2Y1I - chains A and B of the 3 polymer chains in the assembly; structure by X-ray diffraction, 2.78 A resolution.

Chain A:
Name: DNA polymerase I
Source organism: Geobacillus stearothermophilus
Notes: EC 2.7.7.7
UniProt: D7D223 (D7D223_GEOSC); numbering as in UniProt (aligned over 297-876)
Amino-acid sequence (580 residues; row label = number of the first residue in the row):
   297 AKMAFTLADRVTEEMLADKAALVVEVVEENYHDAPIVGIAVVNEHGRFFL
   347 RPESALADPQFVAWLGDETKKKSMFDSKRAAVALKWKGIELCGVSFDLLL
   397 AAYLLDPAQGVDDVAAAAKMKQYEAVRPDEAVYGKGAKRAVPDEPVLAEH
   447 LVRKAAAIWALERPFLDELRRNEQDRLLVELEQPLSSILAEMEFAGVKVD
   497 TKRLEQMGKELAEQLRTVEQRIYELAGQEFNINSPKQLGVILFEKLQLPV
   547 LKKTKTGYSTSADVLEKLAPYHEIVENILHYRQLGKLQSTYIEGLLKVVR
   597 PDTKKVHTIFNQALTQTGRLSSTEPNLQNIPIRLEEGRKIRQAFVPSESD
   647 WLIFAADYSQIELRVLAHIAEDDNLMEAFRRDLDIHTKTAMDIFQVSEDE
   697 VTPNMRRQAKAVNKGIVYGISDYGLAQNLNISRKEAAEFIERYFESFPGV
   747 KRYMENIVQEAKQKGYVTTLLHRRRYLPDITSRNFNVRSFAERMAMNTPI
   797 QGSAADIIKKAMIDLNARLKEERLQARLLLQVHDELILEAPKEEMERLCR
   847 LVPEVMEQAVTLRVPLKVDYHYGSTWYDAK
Differences from the reference sequence: conflict Ser-350 (Thr in D7D223), Lys-505 (Glu in D7D223), Lys-710 (Phe in D7D223)

Chain B:
Molecule: 10-nt DNA strand
Sequence (10 nucleotides; each row starts with the number of its first residue):
    20 GACCAACCCT

Interface between chain A and chain B:
Contacting residue pairs (29; chain A residue first):
  Lys-431(A) with DA21(B), salt bridge to the phosphate
  Thr-550(A) with DA24(B), phosphate contact
  Lys-551(A) with DC23(B), salt bridge to the phosphate; DA24(B), hydrogen bond to the phosphate
  Thr-552(A) with DC23(B), phosphate contact; DA24(B), hydrogen bond to the phosphate
  Tyr-554(A) with DA25(B), phosphate contact
  Ser-555(A) with DA25(B), phosphate contact
  Thr-556(A) with DA25(B), hydrogen bond to the phosphate
  Ser-557(A) with DA25(B), phosphate contact; DC26(B), phosphate contact
  Ala-558(A) with DC26(B), hydrogen bond to the phosphate
  Arg-578(A) with DA25(B), hydrogen bond to the phosphate; DC26(B), salt bridge to the phosphate
  Lys-582(A) with DC27(B), sugar contact
  Tyr-587(A) with DC27(B), sugar contact
  Arg-615(A) with DT29(B), hydrogen bond to the base
  Gln-624(A) with DC28(B), sugar contact
  Asn-625(A) with DC27(B), hydrogen bond to the base; DC28(B), sugar contact
  Ile-626(A) with DC28(B), sugar contact
  Pro-627(A) with DC27(B), phosphate contact; DC28(B), phosphate contact
  Ile-628(A) with DC28(B), hydrogen bond to the phosphate; DT29(B), phosphate contact
  Arg-629(A) with DC28(B), hydrogen bond to the phosphate
  Val-828(A) with DT29(B), phosphate contact
  His-829(A) with DT29(B), sugar contact
  Asp-830(A) with DT29(B), phosphate contact

In short:
Chain A and chain B form an interface of 22 and 8 residues respectively, with 9 hydrogen bonds and 3 salt
bridges. Polar pairs include Arg-615(A)/DT29(B), Asn-625(A)/DC27(B) and Lys-551(A)/DA24(B).
Here chain A is DNA polymerase I (Geobacillus stearothermophilus) and chain B is a 10-nt DNA strand. Entry
2Y1I (Crystal structure of a S-diastereomer analogue of the spore photoproduct in complex with fragment DNA
polymerase ...) was determined by X-ray diffraction (same publication as 2Y1J).
